9ATL - chains E and K of the 11 polymer chains in the assembly; structure by electron microscopy, 3.26 A resolution.

== Chain E (and K) ==
Name: Flagellin
Organism: Stenotrophomonas maltophilia
Notes: chain K of this document is another copy of the same molecule, construct and numbering; everything in this record applies to it too
UniProt: A0A2Y9U6E5 (A0A2Y9U6E5_STEMA); residue numbers follow UniProt; this construct covers 1-392
Amino-acid sequence (392 residues; each row starts with the number of its first residue):
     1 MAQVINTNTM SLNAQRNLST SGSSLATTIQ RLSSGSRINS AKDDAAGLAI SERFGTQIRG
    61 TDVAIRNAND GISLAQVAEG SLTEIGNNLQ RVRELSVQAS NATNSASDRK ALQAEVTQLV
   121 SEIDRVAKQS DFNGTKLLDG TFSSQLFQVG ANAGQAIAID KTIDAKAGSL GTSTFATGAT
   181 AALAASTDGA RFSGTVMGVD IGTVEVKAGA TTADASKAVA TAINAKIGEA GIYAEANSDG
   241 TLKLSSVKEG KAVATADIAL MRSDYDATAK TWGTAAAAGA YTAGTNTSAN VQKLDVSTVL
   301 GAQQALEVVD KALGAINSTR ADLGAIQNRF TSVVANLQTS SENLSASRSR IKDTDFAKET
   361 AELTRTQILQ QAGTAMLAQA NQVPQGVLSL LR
Unresolved in the structure: 1, 392
Sequence notes: conflict S238 (Ala in A0A2Y9U6E5), T255 (Ala in A0A2Y9U6E5), N286 (Asp in A0A2Y9U6E5)

== Chain E / chain K interface ==
Contacting residue pairs - 6 pairs, chain E then chain K:
  E229(E) with K128(K), salt bridge
  A361(E) with N381(K)
  R365(E) with I5(K); N6(K)
  L369(E) with I5(K), hydrophobic
  Q371(E) with L388(K)
Other interface residues (no listed pair), chain E (13 interface residues in all): G228, A357, K358, T360, T364, I368, A372, M376
Other interface residues (no listed pair), chain K (12 interface residues in all): S11, Q15, Q129, L377, P384, Q385, L391

== Summary ==
The interface between chain E and chain K involves 13 residues on one side and 12 on the other, with 1 salt
bridge. Its one salt-bridged contact is E229(E)-K128(K).
Both chains are Flagellin (Stenotrophomonas maltophilia). Entry 9ATL (Cryo-EM of Stenotrophomonas maltophilia
flagellum) was determined by electron microscopy (same publication as 9ATB).
